6HZB - chains A and B; structure by X-ray diffraction, 1.90 A resolution.

== Chain A ==
Protein: Furin
Organism: Homo sapiens
Notes: EC 3.4.21.75
Reference sequence: P09958 (FURIN_HUMAN); residue numbers follow UniProt; this construct covers 108-574
Sequence (482 residues; each row starts with the number of its first residue):
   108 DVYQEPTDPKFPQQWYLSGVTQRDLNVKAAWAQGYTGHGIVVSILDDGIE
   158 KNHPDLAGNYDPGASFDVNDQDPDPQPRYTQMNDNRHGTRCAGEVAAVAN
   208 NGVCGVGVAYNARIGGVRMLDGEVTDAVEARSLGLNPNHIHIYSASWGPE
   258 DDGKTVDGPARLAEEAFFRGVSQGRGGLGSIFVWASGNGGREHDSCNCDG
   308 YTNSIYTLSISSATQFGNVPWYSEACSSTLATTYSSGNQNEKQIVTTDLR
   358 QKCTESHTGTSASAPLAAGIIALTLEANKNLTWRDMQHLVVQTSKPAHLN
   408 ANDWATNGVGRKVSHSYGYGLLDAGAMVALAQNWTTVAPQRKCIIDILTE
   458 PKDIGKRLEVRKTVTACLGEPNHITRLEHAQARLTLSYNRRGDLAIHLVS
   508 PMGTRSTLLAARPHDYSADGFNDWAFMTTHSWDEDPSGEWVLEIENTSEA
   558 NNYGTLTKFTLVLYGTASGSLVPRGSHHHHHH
Unresolved in the structure: 108, 582-589
Disulfide bonds: C211-C360, C303-C333, C450-C474
Sequence notes: expression tag (575-589)
Metal / ion sites: Ca2+ site 1: D115, D162, V205, N208, V210, G212; Ca2+ site 2: D174, D179, D181; Ca2+ site 3: D258, D301, E331; Na+ site 1: S279, G284; Na+ site 2: T309, S311, T314; Na+ site 3 near S544 (its only coordinating residue here)

== Chain B ==
Protein: Arg-arg-lys-lys-00S
Sequence (5 residues; numbered 1 to 5; the number before each row is that of its first residue):
     1 RRKKX
Covalent attachments: pentanedial (PTD) linked to R1, K3
Modified positions: 00S (4-(aminomethyl)benzenecarboximidamide) at position 5

== How chain A and chain B interact ==
Contacting residue pairs - 36 pairs, chain A then chain B:
  D154(A) with K4(B), salt bridge
  D191(A) with K4(B), hydrogen bond (backbone-side chain)
  N192(A) with K4(B), hydrogen bond
  H194(A) with K4(B); 00S_5(B)
  L227(A) with K4(B)
  V231(A) with R1(B), hydrogen bond (backbone-side chain); R2(B)
  T232(A) with R1(B)
  D233(A) with R1(B)
  E236(A) with R1(B), salt bridge; R2(B), salt bridge
  S253(A) with K4(B); 00S_5(B)
  W254(A) with K3(B); 00S_5(B)
  G255(A) with R2(B); K3(B), hydrogen bond (backbone-backbone); 00S_5(B)
  P256(A) with R2(B); 00S_5(B)
  E257(A) with K3(B), salt bridge
  D258(A) with 00S_5(B)
  D264(A) with R2(B), salt bridge
  G265(A) with R2(B), hydrogen bond (backbone-side chain)
  A267(A) with R1(B)
  W291(A) with 00S_5(B)
  A292(A) with 00S_5(B)
  S293(A) with 00S_5(B)
  G294(A) with 00S_5(B)
  N295(A) with 00S_5(B)
  D306(A) with 00S_5(B)
  Y308(A) with R2(B), hydrogen bond
  T309(A) with 00S_5(B)
  T367(A) with 00S_5(B)
  S368(A) with 00S_5(B)

== Overview ==
28 residues of chain A face 5 of chain B across their interface, with 6 hydrogen bonds and 5 salt bridges.
Polar contacts include D154(A)-K4(B), E236(A)-R1(B) and E236(A)-R2(B). Covalently linked pentanedial: at
K3(B).
Chain A is Furin (Homo sapiens) and chain B is Arg-arg-lys-lys-00S; the structure, X-ray structure of furin in
complex with the cyclic inhibitor c[glutaryl-Arg-Arg-Lys]-Lys-4-Amba, was determined by X-ray diffraction,
deposited together with 6HLB, 6HLD, 6HLE, 6HZA, 6HZC and 6HZD.
